Entry 5NUM (X-ray diffraction, 2.30 A resolution); this record covers chain A.

Chain A:
Name: Beta-lactoglobulin
From: Bos taurus
Reference sequence: P02754 (LACB_BOVIN); residues 1-162 here correspond to UniProt positions 17-178 (UniProt number = residue number + 16)
Sequence (162 residues; each row starts with the number of its first residue):
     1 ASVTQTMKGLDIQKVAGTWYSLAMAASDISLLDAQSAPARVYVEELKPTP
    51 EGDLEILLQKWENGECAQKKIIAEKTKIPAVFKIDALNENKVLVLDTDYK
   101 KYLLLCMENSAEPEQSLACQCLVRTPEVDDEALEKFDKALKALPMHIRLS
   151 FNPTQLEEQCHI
Not modelled in the structure: 1, 112-114
Cystine bridges: C66-C160, C106-C119
Differences from the reference sequence: engineered mutation A1 (Leu17 in P02754), S2 (Ile18 in P02754), A39 (Leu55 in P02754), L105 (Phe121 in P02754)
Small-molecule neighbours: Chlorpromazine (Z80; 3-(2-chloro-10H-phenothiazin-10-yl)-N,N-dimethylpropan-1-amine): L31, P38, A39, V41, I56, L58, K69, I71, I84, N90, V92, M107, E108, N109, S116, L117, A118

Summary:
Chain A binds Chlorpromazine.
Chain A is Beta-lactoglobulin (Bos taurus); the structure, Engineered beta-lactoglobulin: variant F105L-L39A
in complex with chlorpromazine (LG-LA-CLP), was determined by X-ray diffraction (same publication as 5NUJ,
5NUK and 5NUN).
